PDB entry 6CCV | X-ray diffraction, 3.05 A resolution | chains D and E of the 11 polymer chains in the assembly

# Chain D
Molecule: DNA-directed RNA polymerase subunit beta'
From: Mycobacterium smegmatis (strain ATCC 700084 / mc(2)155)
Notes: EC 2.7.7.6
UniProt: A0QS66 (RPOC_MYCS2); residues 1-1317 here = UniProt positions 1-1317
Chain sequence (1317 residues; numbered 1 to 1317; the number before each row is that of its first residue):
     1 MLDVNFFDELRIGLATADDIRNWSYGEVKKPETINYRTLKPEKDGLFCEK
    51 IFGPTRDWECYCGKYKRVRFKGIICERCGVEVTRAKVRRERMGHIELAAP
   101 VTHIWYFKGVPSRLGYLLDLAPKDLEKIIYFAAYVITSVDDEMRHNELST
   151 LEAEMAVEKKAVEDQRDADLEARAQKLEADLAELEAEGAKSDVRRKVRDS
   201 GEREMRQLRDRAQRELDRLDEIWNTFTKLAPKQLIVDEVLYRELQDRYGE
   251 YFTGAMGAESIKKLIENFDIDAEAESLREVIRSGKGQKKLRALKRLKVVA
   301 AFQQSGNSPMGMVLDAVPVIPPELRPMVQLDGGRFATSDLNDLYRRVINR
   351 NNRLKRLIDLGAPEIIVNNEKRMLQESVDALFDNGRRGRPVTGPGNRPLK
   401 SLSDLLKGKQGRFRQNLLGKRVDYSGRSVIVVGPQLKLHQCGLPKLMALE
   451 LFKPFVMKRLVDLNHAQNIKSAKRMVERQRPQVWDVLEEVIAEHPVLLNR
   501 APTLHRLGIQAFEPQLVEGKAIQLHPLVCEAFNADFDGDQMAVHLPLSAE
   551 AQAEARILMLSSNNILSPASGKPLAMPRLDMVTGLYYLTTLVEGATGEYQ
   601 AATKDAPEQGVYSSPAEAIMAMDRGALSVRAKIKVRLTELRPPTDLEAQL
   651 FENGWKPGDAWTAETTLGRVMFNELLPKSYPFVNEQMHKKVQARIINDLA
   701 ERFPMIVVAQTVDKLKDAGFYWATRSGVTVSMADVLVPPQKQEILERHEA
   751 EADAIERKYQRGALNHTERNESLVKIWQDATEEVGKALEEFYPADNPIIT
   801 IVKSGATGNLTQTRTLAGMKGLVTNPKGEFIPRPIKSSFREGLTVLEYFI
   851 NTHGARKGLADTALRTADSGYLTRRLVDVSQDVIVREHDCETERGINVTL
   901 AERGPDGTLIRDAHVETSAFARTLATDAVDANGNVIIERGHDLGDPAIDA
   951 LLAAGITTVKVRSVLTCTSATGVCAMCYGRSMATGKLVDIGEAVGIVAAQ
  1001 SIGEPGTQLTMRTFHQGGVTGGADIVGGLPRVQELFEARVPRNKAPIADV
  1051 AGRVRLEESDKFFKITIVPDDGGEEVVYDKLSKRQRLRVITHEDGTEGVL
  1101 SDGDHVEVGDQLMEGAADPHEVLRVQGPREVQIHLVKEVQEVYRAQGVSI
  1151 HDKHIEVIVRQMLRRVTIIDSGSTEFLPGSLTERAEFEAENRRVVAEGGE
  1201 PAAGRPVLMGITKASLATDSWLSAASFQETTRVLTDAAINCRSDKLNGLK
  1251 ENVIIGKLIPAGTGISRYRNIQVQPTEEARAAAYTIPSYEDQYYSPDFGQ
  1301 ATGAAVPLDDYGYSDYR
Unresolved in the structure: 1-3, 907-909, 1012-1026, 1091-1097, 1172-1174, 1196-1201, 1284-1317
Ion coordination: Zn2+ site 1: Cys60, Cys62, Cys75, Cys78; Zn2+ site 2: Cys890, Cys967, Cys974, Cys977
Residues lining bound ligands: glutamic acid (GLU): Arg886, Gly1264, Ile1265, Ser1266, Arg1267, Arg1269
Swiss-Prot annotation at these positions:
  - binding site (Zn(2+)): Cys60, Cys62, Cys75, Cys78, Cys890, Cys967, Cys974, Cys977
  - binding site (Mg(2+)): Asp535, Asp537, Asp539

# Chain E
Molecule: DNA-directed RNA polymerase subunit omega
From: Mycobacterium smegmatis (strain ATCC 700084 / mc(2)155)
Notes: EC 2.7.7.6
UniProt: A0QWT1 (RPOZ_MYCS2); residues 1-107 here = UniProt positions 1-107
Chain sequence (107 residues; numbered 1 to 107; the number before each row is that of its first residue):
     1 MSTPHADAQLNAADDLGIDSSAASAYDTPLGITNPPIDELLSRASSKYAL
    51 VIYAAKRARQINDYYNQLGDGILEYVGPLVEPGLQEKPLSIALREIHGDL
   101 LEHTEGE
Unresolved in the structure: 1-23, 67-73, 107

# How chain D and chain E interact
Contacting residue pairs - 74 pairs, chain D then chain E:
  His439(D) with Leu30(E)
  Val490(D) with Lys87(E)
  Ala492(D) with Lys87(E)
  Glu493(D) with Gly31(E); Ile32(E); Ser90(E), hydrogen bond
  His494(D) with Lys87(E)
  Glu513(D) with Gly31(E); Ile32(E), hydrogen bond (side chain-backbone)
  Ala549(D) with Ala55(E); Arg59(E)
  Glu550(D) with Ala55(E); Arg59(E), salt bridge
  Ala553(D) with Val51(E), hydrophobic
  Glu554(D) with Val51(E)
  Arg556(D) with Ile32(E), hydrogen bond (side chain-backbone); Asn34(E); Leu89(E); Ser90(E); Leu93(E)
  Ile557(D) with Lys47(E); Leu50(E); Val51(E), hydrophobic
  Leu558(D) with Lys47(E); Val51(E), hydrophobic
  Leu560(D) with Ile32(E), hydrophobic
  Asn563(D) with Ile37(E)
  Pro704(D) with Asp38(E)
  Met705(D) with Ile37(E), hydrophobic; Asp38(E), hydrogen bond (backbone-side chain)
  Ile706(D) with Thr33(E); Pro36(E), hydrophobic; Asp38(E)
  Val707(D) with Tyr26(E), hydrophobic
  Gln710(D) with Tyr26(E); Asp27(E)
  Lys714(D) with Asp27(E), salt bridge
  Asp989(D) with Ser46(E); Lys47(E)
  Gly991(D) with Tyr48(E)
  Glu992(D) with Lys47(E), salt bridge; Tyr48(E), hydrogen bond
  Gly1262(D) with Tyr48(E)
  Thr1263(D) with Tyr48(E); Val51(E)
  Arg1267(D) with Glu105(E); Gly106(E), hydrogen bond (backbone-backbone)
  Tyr1268(D) with Ser45(E); Ser46(E), hydrogen bond; Tyr48(E), hydrophobic; Ala49(E), hydrophobic; Ile52(E)
  Arg1269(D) with Lys56(E), hydrogen bond (backbone-side chain)
  Ile1271(D) with Ala49(E), hydrophobic; Ile52(E), hydrophobic; Lys56(E), hydrogen bond (backbone-side chain); His103(E); Thr104(E); Glu105(E)
  Gln1272(D) with His103(E); Thr104(E), hydrogen bond (backbone-backbone)
  Val1273(D) with Tyr53(E), hydrophobic; Gln60(E), hydrogen bond (backbone-side chain); Leu101(E), hydrophobic
  Gln1274(D) with Leu101(E); Glu102(E)
  Pro1275(D) with Val76(E), hydrophobic; Leu79(E), hydrophobic; Leu101(E), hydrophobic
  Thr1276(D) with Leu100(E), hydrogen bond (side chain-backbone); Leu101(E); Glu102(E)
  Ala1279(D) with Leu79(E), hydrophobic; Leu100(E)
Other interface residues (no listed pair), chain D (41 interface residues in all): Gln552, Thr984, Ser1266, Asn1270, Ala1283
Other interface residues (no listed pair), chain E (40 interface residues in all): Thr28, Pro29, Arg57, Ala58

# In short
The interface between chain D and chain E involves 41 residues on one side and 40 on the other, with 12
hydrogen bonds and 3 salt bridges. Polar pairs include Glu550(D)-Arg59(E), Lys714(D)-Asp27(E) and
Glu992(D)-Lys47(E). Chain D binds glutamic acid.
Chain D is DNA-directed RNA polymerase subunit beta' and chain E is DNA-directed RNA polymerase subunit omega,
both from Mycobacterium smegmatis (strain ATCC 700084 / mc(2)155); the structure, Crystal structure of a
Mycobacterium smegmatis RNA polymerase transcription initiation complex with inhibitor Rifampicin, was
determined by X-ray diffraction, deposited together with 6DCF and 6CCE.
